8EIQ - chains A and B; structure by electron microscopy, 3.00 A resolution.

# Chain A
Molecule: Cystic fibrosis transmembrane conductance regulator
From: Homo sapiens
Notes: EC 5.6.1.6
UniProt: P13569 (CFTR_HUMAN); residue numbers follow UniProt; this construct covers 1-507, 509-1480
Sequence (1479 residues; row label = number of the first residue in the row; note: 1 number in that range is skipped by the numbering (no residue carries it; nothing is unmodelled there)):
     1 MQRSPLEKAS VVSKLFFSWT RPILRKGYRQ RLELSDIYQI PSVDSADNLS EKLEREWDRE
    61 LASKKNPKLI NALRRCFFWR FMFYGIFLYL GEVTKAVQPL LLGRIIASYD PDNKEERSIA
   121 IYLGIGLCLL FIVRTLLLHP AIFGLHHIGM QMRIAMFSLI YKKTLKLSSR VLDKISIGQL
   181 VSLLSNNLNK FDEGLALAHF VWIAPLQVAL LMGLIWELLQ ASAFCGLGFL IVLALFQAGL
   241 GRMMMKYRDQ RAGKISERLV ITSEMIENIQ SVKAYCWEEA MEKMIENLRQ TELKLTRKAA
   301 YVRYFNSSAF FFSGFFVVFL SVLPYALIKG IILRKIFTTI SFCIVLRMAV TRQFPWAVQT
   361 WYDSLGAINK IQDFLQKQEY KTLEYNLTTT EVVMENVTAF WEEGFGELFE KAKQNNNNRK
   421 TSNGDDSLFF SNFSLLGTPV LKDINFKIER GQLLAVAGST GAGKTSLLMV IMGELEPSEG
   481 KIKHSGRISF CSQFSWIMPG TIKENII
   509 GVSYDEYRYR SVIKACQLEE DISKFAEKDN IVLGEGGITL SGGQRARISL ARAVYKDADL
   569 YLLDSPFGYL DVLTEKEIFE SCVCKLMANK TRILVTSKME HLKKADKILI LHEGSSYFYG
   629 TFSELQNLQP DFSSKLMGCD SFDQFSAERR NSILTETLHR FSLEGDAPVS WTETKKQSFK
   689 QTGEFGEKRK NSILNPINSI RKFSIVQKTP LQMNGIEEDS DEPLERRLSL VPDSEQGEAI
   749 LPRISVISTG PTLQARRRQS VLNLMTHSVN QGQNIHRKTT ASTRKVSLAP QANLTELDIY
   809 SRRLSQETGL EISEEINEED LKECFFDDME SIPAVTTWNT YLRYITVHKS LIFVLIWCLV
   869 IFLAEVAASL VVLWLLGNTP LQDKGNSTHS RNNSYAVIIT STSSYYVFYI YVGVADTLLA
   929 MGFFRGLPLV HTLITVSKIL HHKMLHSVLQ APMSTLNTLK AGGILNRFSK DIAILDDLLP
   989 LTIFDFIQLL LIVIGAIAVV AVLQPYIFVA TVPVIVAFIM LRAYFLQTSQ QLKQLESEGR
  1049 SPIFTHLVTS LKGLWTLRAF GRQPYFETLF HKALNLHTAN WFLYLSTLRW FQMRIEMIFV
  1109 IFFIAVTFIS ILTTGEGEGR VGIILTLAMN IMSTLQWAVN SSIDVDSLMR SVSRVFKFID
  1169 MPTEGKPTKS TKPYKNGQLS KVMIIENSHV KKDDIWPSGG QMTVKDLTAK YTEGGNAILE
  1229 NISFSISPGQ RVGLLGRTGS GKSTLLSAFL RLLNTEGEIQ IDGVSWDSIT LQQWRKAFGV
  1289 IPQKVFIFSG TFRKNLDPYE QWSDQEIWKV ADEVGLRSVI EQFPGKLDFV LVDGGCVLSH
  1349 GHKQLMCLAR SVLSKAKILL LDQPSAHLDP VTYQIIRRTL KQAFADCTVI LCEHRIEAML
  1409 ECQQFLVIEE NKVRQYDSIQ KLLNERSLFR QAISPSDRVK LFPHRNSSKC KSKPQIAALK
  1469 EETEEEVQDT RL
Disordered / not traced: 403-436, 637-845, 886-901, 1174-1202, 1452-1480
Differences from the reference sequence: engineered mutation Gln-1371 (Glu in P13569)
Curated features (UniProtKB/Swiss-Prot):
  - motif: Thr-1478 to Leu-1480 (PDZ-binding)
  - binding site (ATP): Trp-401, Ser-434, Gly-458 to Thr-465, Gln-493, Tyr-1219, Gly-1244 to Ser-1251
  - modified residue: Ser-549 (Phosphoserine), Ser-660 (Phosphoserine), Ser-670 (Phosphoserine), Ser-686 (Phosphoserine), Ser-700 (Phosphoserine), Ser-712 (Phosphoserine), Thr-717 (Phosphothreonine), Ser-737 (Phosphoserine), Ser-753 (Phosphoserine), Ser-768 (Phosphoserine), Ser-790 (Phosphoserine), Ser-795 (Phosphoserine), Ser-813 (Phosphoserine), Ser-1444 (Phosphoserine), Ser-1456 (Phosphoserine)
  - lipidation (S-palmitoyl cysteine): Cys-524, Cys-1395
  - glycosylation (N-linked (GlcNAc...) asparagine): Asn-894, Asn-900
  - cross-link: Lys-688 (Glycyl lysine isopeptide (Lys-Gly) (interchain with G-Cter in ubiquitin))
Ion coordination: Mg2+ site 1: Thr-465, Gln-493 (together with ATP); Mg2+ site 2: Ser-1251, Gln-1291 (together with ATP)
Residues lining bound ligands:
  - ATP (adenosine-5'-triphosphate), molecule 1: Trp-401, Val-440, Ser-459, Thr-460, Gly-461, Ala-462, Gly-463, Lys-464, Thr-465, Ser-466, Gln-493, Gln-1330, Cys-1344, Val-1345, Leu-1346, Ser-1347, His-1348, Gly-1349, His-1350, His-1375
  - ATP, molecule 2: Phe-533, Ile-546, Thr-547, Leu-548, Ser-549, Gly-550, Gly-551, Gln-552, Tyr-577, Tyr-1219, Ile-1226, Arg-1245, Thr-1246, Gly-1247, Ser-1248, Gly-1249, Lys-1250, Ser-1251, Thr-1252, Gln-1291, His-1402
  - Tezacaftor (CV6): Ile-70, Asn-71, Leu-73, Arg-74, Phe-77, Phe-78, Phe-81, Met-152, Gly-194, Leu-195, Ala-198, Thr-360, Trp-361, Ser-364, Leu-365, Ile-368
  - VX7 (N-(2,4-di-tert-butyl-5-hydroxyphenyl)-4-oxo-1,4-dihydroquinoline-3-carboxamide): Leu-233, Phe-236, Tyr-304, Phe-305, Ser-308, Ala-309, Phe-312, Gly-930, Phe-931, Phe-932
  - Elexacaftor (WJX; (6P)-N-(1,3-dimethyl-1H-pyrazole-4-sulfonyl)-6-[3-(3,3,3-trifluoro-2,2-dimethylpropoxy)-1H-pyrazol-1-yl]-2-[(4S)-2,2,4-trimethylpyrrolidin-1-yl]pyridine-3-carboxamide): Ser-18, Arg-21, Leu-24, Arg-25, Ile-132, Leu-1029, Tyr-1032, Trp-1098, Arg-1102, Met-1105, Ile-1106, Val-1108, Ile-1109
Reported in the primary citation:
  - conformationally variable residues (side-chain flip): Arg-1070
  - disease-associated variants - R1070W: decreased expression (citing earlier work)
  - binding site for Elexacaftor: Arg-1102
  - mutagenesis - R1102A: abolished binding to Elexacaftor
  - mutagenesis - R1102A: abolished expression in response to Elexacaftor
  - mutagenesis - R1102A: unchanged expression in response to Tezacaftor
  - mutagenesis - V510D: increased stability (citing earlier work)
  - disease-associated variants - R1070W: decreased stability (citing earlier work)

# Chain B
Molecule: Cystic fibrosis transmembrane conductance regulator
From: Homo sapiens
Notes: EC 5.6.1.6; engineered mutation(s): E1371Q
Sequence (16 residues; each row starts with the number of its first residue; note: 1 number in that range is skipped by the numbering (no residue carries it; nothing is unmodelled there); X marks 16 residues of unknown identity (built as UNK)):
     1 X
     3 XXXXXXXXXX XXXXX

# Interface between chain A and chain B
Chain A residues in contact with chain B, 14 residues: Met-1, Leu-34, Gln-39, Asp-47, Glu-1046, Pro-1050, Tyr-1073, Thr-1076, Leu-1077, His-1079, Lys-1080, Asn-1083, Leu-1084, Asn-1088

# Summary
Chain A and chain B make no direct contact in this assembly. Bound to chain A: ATP, compound VX7, Elexacaftor
and Tezacaftor. Curated annotation (UniProt) lists 20 ATP-binding residues on chain A. From the paper: a
binding site for Elexacaftor at Arg-1102(A); R1070W of chain A reduces expression; 3 substitutions were tested
in all.
Here chain A is Cystic fibrosis transmembrane conductance regulator and chain B is Cystic fibrosis
transmembrane conductance regulator, both from Homo sapiens. Entry 8EIQ (The complex of phosphorylated human
delta F508 cystic fibrosis transmembrane conductance regulator (CFTR) with Trikafta [elexacaftor ...) was
determined by electron microscopy together with 8EIG, 8EIO and 8EJ1 from the same study.
